PDB entry 9PAG | electron microscopy, 3.62 A resolution | chains D and E of the 12 polymer chains in the assembly

[Chain D (and E)]
Molecule: Vesicle-fusing ATPase
Source organism: Cricetulus griseus
Notes: EC 3.6.4.6; chain E of this document is another copy of the same molecule, construct and numbering; everything in this record applies to it too
Reference sequence: P18708 (NSF_CRIGR); residue numbers follow UniProt; this construct covers 1-744
Chain sequence (747 residues; each row starts with the number of its first residue; numbers below 1 keep their minus sign (Gly-2 is residue -2)):
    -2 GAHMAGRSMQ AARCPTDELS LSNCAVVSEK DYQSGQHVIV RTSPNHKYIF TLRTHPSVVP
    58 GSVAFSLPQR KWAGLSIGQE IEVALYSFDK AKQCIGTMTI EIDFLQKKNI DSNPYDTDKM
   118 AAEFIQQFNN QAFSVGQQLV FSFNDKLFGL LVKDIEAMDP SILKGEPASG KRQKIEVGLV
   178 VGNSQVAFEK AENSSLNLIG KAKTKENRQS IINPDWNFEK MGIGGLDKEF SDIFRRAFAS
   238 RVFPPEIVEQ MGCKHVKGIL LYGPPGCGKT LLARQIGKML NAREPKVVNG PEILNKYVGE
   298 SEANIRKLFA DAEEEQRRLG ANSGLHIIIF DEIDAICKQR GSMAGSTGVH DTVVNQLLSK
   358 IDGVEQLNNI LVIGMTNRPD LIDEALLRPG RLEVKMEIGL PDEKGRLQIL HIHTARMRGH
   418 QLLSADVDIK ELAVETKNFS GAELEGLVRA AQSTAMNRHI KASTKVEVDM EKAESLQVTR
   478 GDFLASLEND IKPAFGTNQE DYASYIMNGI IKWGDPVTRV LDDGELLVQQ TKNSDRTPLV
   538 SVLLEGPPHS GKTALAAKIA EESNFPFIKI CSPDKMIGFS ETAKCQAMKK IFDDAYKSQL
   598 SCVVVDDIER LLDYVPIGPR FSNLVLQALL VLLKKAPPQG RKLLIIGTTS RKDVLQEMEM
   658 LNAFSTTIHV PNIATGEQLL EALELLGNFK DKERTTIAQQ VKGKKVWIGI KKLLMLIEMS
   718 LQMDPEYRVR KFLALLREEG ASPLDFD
Not modelled in the structure: -2 to 201, 741-744 (chain E: -2 to 0, 156-169, 741-744)
Differences from the reference sequence: expression tag (-2 to 0)
Ligand contacts:
  - ATP (adenosine-5'-triphosphate), molecule 1: Gly219, Ile220, Gly221, Pro261, Pro262, Gly263, Cys264, Gly265, Lys266, Thr267, Leu268, Glu329, Asn374, Ile406, His410, Gly438, Ala439, Glu442
  - ATP, molecule 2: Ala382, Arg385, Arg388
  - ATP, molecule 3: Ile503, Met504, Asn505, Gly506, Ile507, Ile508, Trp510, Val514, Pro545, His546, Ser547, Gly548, Lys549, Thr550, Ala551, Leu552, Asp604, Ile707, Lys708
What the authors report for this chain:
  - post-translational modification sites: Ser207 (citing earlier work)

[How chain D and chain E interact]
Contacting residue pairs (60):
  Trp213(D) - Lys462(E)
  Asn214(D) - Lys462(E)  hydrogen bond (side chain-backbone)
  Phe231(D) - Ala459(E)  hydrophobic
  Phe231(D) - Glu464(E)
  Arg232(D) - Thr451(E)  hydrogen bond
  Arg232(D) - Asn454(E)
  Arg232(D) - Asp487(E)  salt bridge
  Arg233(D) - Asp487(E)
  Phe240(D) - Met453(E)  hydrophobic
  Phe240(D) - His456(E)
  Phe240(D) - Ile457(E)  hydrophobic
  Phe240(D) - Asp466(E)
  Pro241(D) - Asp466(E)
  Pro241(D) - Glu468(E)
  Glu246(D) - Arg413(E)  salt bridge
  Met248(D) - Gln449(E)
  Met248(D) - Leu473(E)  hydrophobic
  Cys250(D) - Gln449(E)
  Lys251(D) - Arg446(E)  hydrogen bond (backbone-side chain)
  Val253(D) - Arg446(E)
  Val295(D) - Lys293(E)
  Glu297(D) - Lys293(E)  salt bridge
  Arg303(D) - Glu289(E)
  Arg337(D) - Asn374(E)
  Thr344(D) - Ser343(E)
  Asn352(D) - Ala332(E)
  Gln353(D) - Asn286(E)
  Ser356(D) - Gly287(E)
  Ser356(D) - Glu329(E)
  Val361(D) - Arg271(E)
  Gln363(D) - Arg271(E)
  Arg385(D) - Gly263(E)
  Arg385(D) - Ala439(E)
  Pro386(D) - Glu440(E)
  Pro386(D) - Ile488(E)  hydrophobic
  Glu390(D) - Arg446(E)  salt bridge
  Gln527(D) - Met716(E)
  Gln527(D) - Gln719(E)
  Ser531(D) - Glu715(E)  hydrogen bond
  Arg533(D) - Asn505(E)
  Arg533(D) - Asn685(E)
  Arg533(D) - Glu715(E)  salt bridge
  Thr534(D) - Glu715(E)
  Pro616(D) - Ile614(E)  hydrophobic
  Pro616(D) - Arg617(E)
  Phe618(D) - Arg617(E)  hydrogen bond (backbone-side chain)
  Asn620(D) - Asp610(E)  hydrogen bond (side chain-backbone)
  Asn620(D) - Val612(E)
  Leu621(D) - Phe576(E)
  Leu623(D) - Val612(E)  hydrophobic
  Gln624(D) - Arg607(E)  hydrogen bond
  Gln624(D) - Asp610(E)
  Gln624(D) - Tyr611(E)  hydrogen bond (side chain-backbone)
  Leu627(D) - Arg607(E)
  Leu629(D) - Ile574(E)  hydrophobic
  Lys632(D) - Asp571(E)
  Glu654(D) - Pro613(E)
  Glu654(D) - Ile614(E)
  Met655(D) - Ile614(E)  hydrophobic
  Ser662(D) - Lys709(E)
Other interface residues (no listed pair), chain D (67 interface residues in all): Phe215, Phe227, Ser228, Ala236, Ser237, Val239, Ile244, Gln247, Tyr294, Glu299, Gln336, Asp348, Thr349, Lys357, Gly360, Ala382, Leu523, Gln526, Pro535, Lys586, Arg617, Val628, Lys631, Ala633, Glu656, Asn659
Other interface residues (no listed pair), chain E (71 interface residues in all): Pro262, Thr267, Val284, Pro288, Asn292, Asp328, Ala341, Arg375, Met414, His417, Leu419, Ala447, Ser450, Ser460, Thr461, Val463, Met467, Glu471, Met504, His546, Pro570, Gly575, Asp604, Leu683, Met712, Met720, Glu736

[Summary]
67 residues of chain D face 71 of chain E across their interface, with 8 hydrogen bonds and 5 salt bridges.
Polar pairs include Arg232(D)-Asp487(E), Glu246(D)-Arg413(E) and Glu297(D)-Lys293(E). Chain D binds 3 copies
of ATP. The paper reports a modification site at Ser207(D).
Both chains are Vesicle-fusing ATPase (Cricetulus griseus). Entry 9PAG (21bin20S complex (NSF-alphaSNAP-2:1
syntaxin-1a:SNAP-25), non-hydrolyzing, class 7) was determined by electron microscopy together with 9OJR,
9OJU, 9OJZ, 9OK3, 9OK5, 9OKC and 17 further entries from the same study.
